PDB entry 6I7R | X-ray diffraction, 1.95 A resolution | chains B and C of the 4 polymer chains in the assembly

[Chain B]
Name: Elongin-B
From: Homo sapiens
UniProt: Q15370 (ELOB_HUMAN); residue numbers follow UniProt; this construct covers 1-118
Sequence (118 residues; numbered 1 to 118; the number before each row is that of its first residue):
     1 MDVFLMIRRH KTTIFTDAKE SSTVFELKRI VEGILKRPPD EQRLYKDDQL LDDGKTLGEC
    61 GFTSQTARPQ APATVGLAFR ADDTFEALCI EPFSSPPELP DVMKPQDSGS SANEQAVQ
Unresolved in the structure: 105-118
Modified positions: Cys-60 (cysteine-S-sulfonic acid; CSU); Cys-89 (3-sulfinoalanine; CSD)
Curated features (UniProtKB/Swiss-Prot):
  - modified residue: Met-1 (N-acetylmethionine), Thr-84 (Phosphothreonine), Ser-108 (Phosphoserine), Ser-111 (Phosphoserine)

[Chain C]
Name: Elongin-C
From: Homo sapiens
UniProt: Q15369 (ELOC_HUMAN); residues 16-112 here = UniProt positions 16-112
Sequence (98 residues; numbered 15 to 112; the number before each row is that of its first residue):
    15 GGMYVKLISS DGHEFIVKRE HALTSGTIKA MLSGPGQFAE NETNEVNFRE IPSHVLSKVC
    75 MYFTYKVRYT NSSTEIPEFP IAPEIALELL MAANFLDC
Sequence notes: expression tag (15); conflict Gly-16 (Ala in Q15369)

[Chain B / chain C interface]
Pairs across the interface - 55 pairs, chain B then chain C:
  Phe-4(B) / Thr-78(C)
  Met-6(B) / Met-75(C)  hydrophobic
  Arg-8(B) / His-27(C)
  Lys-11(B) / Asp-25(C)  hydrogen bond (side chain-backbone)
  Lys-11(B) / Gly-26(C)
  Lys-11(B) / His-27(C)
  Lys-11(B) / Glu-28(C)  hydrogen bond (backbone-backbone)
  Thr-12(B) / Glu-28(C)
  Thr-13(B) / Glu-28(C)  hydrogen bond (backbone-backbone)
  Thr-13(B) / Phe-29(C)
  Thr-13(B) / Ile-30(C)  hydrogen bond (backbone-backbone)
  Ile-14(B) / Ile-30(C)
  Phe-15(B) / Tyr-18(C)
  Phe-15(B) / Phe-29(C)  hydrophobic
  Phe-15(B) / Ile-30(C)  hydrogen bond (backbone-backbone)
  Phe-15(B) / Val-31(C)  hydrophobic
  Phe-15(B) / Ser-71(C)
  Phe-15(B) / Cys-74(C)  hydrophobic
  Phe-15(B) / Met-75(C)  hydrophobic
  Thr-16(B) / Tyr-18(C)  hydrogen bond
  Asp-17(B) / Lys-32(C)  salt bridge
  Ile-34(B) / Tyr-18(C)
  Ile-34(B) / Ile-30(C)  hydrophobic
  Leu-35(B) / Ile-30(C)  hydrophobic
  Pro-69(B) / Met-75(C)
  Pro-69(B) / Thr-78(C)
  Pro-69(B) / Tyr-79(C)  hydrophobic
  Pro-69(B) / Arg-82(C)
  Pro-69(B) / Tyr-83(C)  hydrophobic
  Gln-70(B) / Met-75(C)
  Gln-70(B) / Tyr-79(C)
  Gln-70(B) / Tyr-83(C)
  Gln-70(B) / Pro-91(C)
  Gln-70(B) / Phe-93(C)
  Gln-70(B) / Pro-94(C)
  Pro-72(B) / Met-75(C)
  Glu-91(B) / His-27(C)
  Pro-92(B) / His-27(C)  hydrogen bond (backbone-side chain)
  Phe-93(B) / His-27(C)
  Phe-93(B) / Phe-29(C)  hydrophobic
  Phe-93(B) / Ser-67(C)
  Phe-93(B) / Ser-71(C)
  Ser-94(B) / Asp-25(C)
  Ser-94(B) / Pro-66(C)
  Ser-94(B) / Ser-67(C)  hydrogen bond (backbone-side chain)
  Ser-94(B) / His-68(C)  hydrogen bond
  Ser-95(B) / His-68(C)
  Pro-96(B) / His-68(C)
  Pro-96(B) / Glu-98(C)
  Pro-97(B) / Glu-98(C)
  Pro-97(B) / Glu-102(C)
  Leu-99(B) / Pro-97(C)
  Leu-99(B) / Glu-98(C)
  Pro-100(B) / Leu-101(C)  hydrophobic
  Met-103(B) / Leu-101(C)  hydrophobic
Interface residues without a listed pair, chain B (27 interface residues in all): His-10, Ile-30
Interface residues without a listed pair, chain C (29 interface residues in all): His-35, Glu-92, Ile-99

[In short]
The interface between chain B and chain C involves 27 residues on one side and 29 on the other; the contacts
include 9 hydrogen bonds and 1 salt bridge. Among the polar pairs are Asp-17(B)/Lys-32(C), Lys-11(B)/Asp-25(C)
and Thr-16(B)/Tyr-18(C).
Here chain B is Elongin-B and chain C is Elongin-C, both from Homo sapiens. Entry 6I7R (Structure of
pVHL-elongin B-elongin C (VCB) in complex with hydroxylated-HIF-2alpha (523-542) in the P43212 form) was
determined by X-ray diffraction.
